7ESV - chains B and A of the 3 polymer chains in the assembly; structure by X-ray diffraction, 2.18 A resolution.

# Chain B (and A)
Protein: Packaging NTPase
Source organism: Pseudomonas phage phiYY
Notes: chain A of this document is another copy of the same molecule, construct and numbering; everything in this record applies to it too
UniProtKB: A0A1U9AK63 (A0A1U9AK63_9VIRU); numbering as in UniProt (aligned over 1-291)
Chain sequence (291 residues; numbered 1 to 291; the number before each row is that of its first residue):
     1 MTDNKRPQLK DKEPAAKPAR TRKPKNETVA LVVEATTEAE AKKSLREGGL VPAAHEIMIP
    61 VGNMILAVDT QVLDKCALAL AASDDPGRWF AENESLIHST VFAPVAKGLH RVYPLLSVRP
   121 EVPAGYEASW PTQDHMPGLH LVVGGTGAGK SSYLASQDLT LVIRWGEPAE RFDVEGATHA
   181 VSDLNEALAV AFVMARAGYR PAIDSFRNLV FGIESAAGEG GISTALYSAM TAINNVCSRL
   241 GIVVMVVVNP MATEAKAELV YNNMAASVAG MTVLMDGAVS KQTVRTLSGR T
Unresolved in the structure: 1-27 (chain A: 1-26, 217-220, 289-291)
Ligand contacts: d(-)-tartaric acid (TAR): Gly-145, Thr-146, Gly-147, Ala-148, Gly-149, Lys-150, Ser-151, Ser-152

# How chain B and chain A interact
Pairs across the interface (79; chain B residue first):
  Thr-36(B) with Val-32(A); Val-33(A)
  Thr-37(B) with Val-32(A); Val-33(A)
  Glu-38(B) with Val-29(A); Ala-30(A); Leu-31(A), hydrogen bond (side chain-backbone); Val-32(A), hydrogen bond (side chain-backbone); Val-33(A), hydrogen bond (side chain-backbone)
  Ala-41(B) with Leu-31(A), hydrophobic; Val-32(A), hydrophobic
  Lys-42(B) with Thr-28(A)
  Leu-50(B) with Leu-31(A); Val-32(A), hydrophobic
  Val-51(B) with Leu-31(A), hydrophobic
  Arg-111(B) with Leu-31(A), hydrogen bond (side chain-backbone); Ala-103(A); Pro-104(A), hydrogen bond (side chain-backbone); Val-105(A); Lys-107(A)
  Val-112(B) with Asn-185(A), hydrogen bond (backbone-side chain)
  Tyr-113(B) with Asp-183(A)
  Pro-114(B) with Met-64(A), hydrophobic; Leu-66(A), hydrophobic; Asp-183(A); Leu-184(A), hydrogen bond (backbone-backbone); Asn-185(A)
  Leu-115(B) with Met-64(A), hydrophobic; Trp-165(A); Asn-208(A), hydrogen bond (backbone-side chain); Leu-209(A), hydrophobic
  Leu-116(B) with Ser-182(A); Asn-208(A)
  Ser-117(B) with Gly-166(A); Ser-182(A), hydrogen bond (backbone-backbone); Asn-208(A)
  Arg-119(B) with Glu-94(A), salt bridge; Ala-180(A); Val-181(A); Ser-182(A), hydrogen bond (backbone-side chain)
  Pro-120(B) with Arg-164(A); Glu-167(A); Ala-169(A), hydrophobic; Asp-173(A); Ala-180(A); Val-181(A)
  Val-122(B) with Val-174(A), hydrophobic
  Met-136(B) with Ala-169(A); Glu-170(A); Arg-171(A)
  Ser-215(B) with Glu-214(A)
  Ala-216(B) with Glu-214(A), hydrogen bond (backbone-side chain)
  Glu-219(B) with Thr-253(A)
  Thr-224(B) with Phe-211(A)
  Tyr-227(B) with Arg-207(A); Phe-211(A), hydrophobic
  Ser-228(B) with Asn-208(A)
  Thr-231(B) with Gly-166(A); Glu-167(A); Pro-168(A); Arg-207(A), hydrogen bond
  Asn-234(B) with Pro-168(A); Ala-169(A)
  Asn-235(B) with Glu-167(A), hydrogen bond (side chain-backbone); Pro-168(A); Ala-169(A), hydrogen bond (side chain-backbone)
  Ser-238(B) with Ala-169(A)
  Asn-263(B) with Met-251(A)
  Ala-266(B) with Pro-168(A)
  Ser-267(B) with Pro-168(A); Arg-207(A), hydrogen bond
  Val-268(B) with Pro-168(A)
  Arg-285(B) with Pro-168(A); Ala-169(A); Glu-170(A), salt bridge
  Thr-286(B) with Arg-171(A)
  Leu-287(B) with Arg-171(A), hydrogen bond (backbone-side chain)
  Ser-288(B) with Arg-171(A)
  Gly-289(B) with Arg-171(A)
Interface residues without a listed pair, chain B (40 interface residues in all): Ala-35, Val-118, Glu-121
Interface residues without a listed pair, chain A (39 interface residues in all): His-98, Glu-175, Gly-212

# In short
Chain B and chain A form an interface of 40 and 39 residues respectively; the contacts include 16 hydrogen
bonds and 2 salt bridges. Among the polar pairs are Arg-119(B)/Glu-94(A), Arg-285(B)/Glu-170(A) and
Glu-38(B)/Leu-31(A). Chain B binds d(-)-tartaric acid.
Chain B and chain A are both Packaging NTPase (Pseudomonas phage phiYY); the structure, Structure and mutation
analysis of the hexameric P4 from Pseudomonas aeruginosa phage phiYY, was determined by X-ray diffraction
(same publication as 7ESO, 7ESP and 7ESQ).
